3SYZ - chains A and C of the 3 polymer chains in the assembly; structure by X-ray diffraction, 1.95 A resolution.

# Chain A
Protein: DNA polymerase I, thermostable
Organism: Thermus aquaticus
Notes: EC 2.7.7.7; fragment: Klenow Fragment
UniProtKB: P19821 (DPO1_THEAQ); numbering as in UniProt (aligned over 293-832)
Sequence (540 residues; numbered 293 to 832; the number before each row is that of its first residue):
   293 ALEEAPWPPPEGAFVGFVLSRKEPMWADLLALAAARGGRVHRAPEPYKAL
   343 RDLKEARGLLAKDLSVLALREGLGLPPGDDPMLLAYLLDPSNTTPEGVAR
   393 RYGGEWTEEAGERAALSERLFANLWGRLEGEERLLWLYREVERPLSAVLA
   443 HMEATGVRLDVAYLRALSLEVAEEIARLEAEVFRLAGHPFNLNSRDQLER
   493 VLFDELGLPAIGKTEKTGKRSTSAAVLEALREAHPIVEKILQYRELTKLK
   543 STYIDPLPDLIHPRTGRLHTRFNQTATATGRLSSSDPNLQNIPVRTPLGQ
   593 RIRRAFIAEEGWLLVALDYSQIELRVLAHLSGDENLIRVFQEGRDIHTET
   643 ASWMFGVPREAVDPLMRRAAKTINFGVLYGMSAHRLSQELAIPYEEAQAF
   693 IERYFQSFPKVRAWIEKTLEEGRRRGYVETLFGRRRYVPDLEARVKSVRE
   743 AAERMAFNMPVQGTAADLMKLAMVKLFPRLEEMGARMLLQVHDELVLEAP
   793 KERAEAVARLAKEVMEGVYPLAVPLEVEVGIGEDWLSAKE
From the paper describing this entry:
  - binding site for the 16-nt DNA strand (chain C): Phe667, Tyr671, Met673

# Chain C
Molecule: 16-nt DNA strand
Sequence (16 nucleotides; row label = number of the first residue in the row):
   201 AAAXGGCGCCGTGGTC
Modified / non-standard residues: BMN ((1R)-1,4-anhydro-2-deoxy-1-(3-methoxynaphthalen-2-yl)-5-O-phosphono-D-erythro-pentitol) at position 204

# How chain A and chain C interact
Pairs across the interface (49):
  Asn483(A) - DT212(C)  hydrogen bond to the phosphate
  Asn485(A) - DG211(C)  phosphate contact
  Asn485(A) - DT212(C)  phosphate contact
  Ser486(A) - DT212(C)  hydrogen bond to the phosphate
  Ser486(A) - DG213(C)  hydrogen bond to the phosphate
  Gln489(A) - DG213(C)  hydrogen bond to the phosphate
  Ser543(A) - DC210(C)  sugar contact
  Ser543(A) - DG211(C)  phosphate contact
  Thr544(A) - DC210(C)  sugar contact
  Ala568(A) - DG208(C)  phosphate contact
  Thr569(A) - DC207(C)  phosphate contact
  Ala570(A) - DG206(C)  phosphate contact
  Ala570(A) - DC207(C)  hydrogen bond to the phosphate
  Thr571(A) - DG206(C)  sugar contact
  Arg573(A) - DG205(C)  base contact
  Arg573(A) - DG206(C)  hydrogen bond to the base
  Ser575(A) - DC207(C)  phosphate contact
  Ser575(A) - DG208(C)  hydrogen bond to the phosphate
  Ser576(A) - DG208(C)  sugar contact
  Ser577(A) - DG208(C)  phosphate contact
  Ser577(A) - DC209(C)  phosphate contact
  Asp578(A) - DC209(C)  hydrogen bond to the phosphate
  Asn580(A) - DG208(C)  hydrogen bond to the sugar
  Asn580(A) - DC209(C)  phosphate contact
  Arg587(A) - DA201(C)  hydrogen bond to the base
  Glu615(A) - DA202(C)  hydrogen bond to the base
  Arg660(A) - DA201(C)  sugar contact
  Arg660(A) - DA202(C)  phosphate contact
  Lys663(A) - DA202(C)  salt bridge to the phosphate
  Thr664(A) - DA202(C)  sugar contact
  Thr664(A) - BMN_204(C)  base contact
  Phe667(A) - DA202(C)  stacking on the base
  Phe667(A) - BMN_204(C)  base contact
  Gly668(A) - BMN_204(C)  base contact
  Tyr671(A) - BMN_204(C)  base contact
  Tyr671(A) - DG205(C)  sugar contact
  Met673(A) - BMN_204(C)  base contact
  Arg677(A) - BMN_204(C)  sugar contact
  Leu678(A) - BMN_204(C)  base contact
  Glu681(A) - BMN_204(C)  base contact
  Arg728(A) - DG206(C)  salt bridge to the phosphate
  Arg746(A) - BMN_204(C)  phosphate contact
  Arg746(A) - DG205(C)  salt bridge to the phosphate
  Met747(A) - DG205(C)  phosphate contact
  Met747(A) - DG206(C)  phosphate contact
  Asn750(A) - DG205(C)  sugar contact
  Gln754(A) - DG205(C)  base contact
  Gln754(A) - DG206(C)  hydrogen bond to the sugar
  His784(A) - DG206(C)  base contact
Interface residues without a listed pair, chain A (42 interface residues in all): Asp488, Lys540, Pro548, Asn565, Pro579, Asn583, Thr588, Ala743

# Overview
42 residues of chain A and 12 residues of chain C are in contact, with 12 hydrogen bonds, 3 salt bridges and 1
aromatic stacking contact. Polar contacts include Arg573(A)-DG206(C), Arg587(A)-DA201(C) and
Glu615(A)-DA202(C). The paper reports a binding site for the 16-nt DNA strand (chain C) at Phe667(A),
Tyr671(A) and Met673(A).
Chain A is DNA polymerase I, thermostable (Thermus aquaticus) and chain C is a 16-nt DNA strand; the
structure, Crystal structure of the large fragment of DNA polymerase I from Thermus Aquaticus in an open ...,
was determined by X-ray diffraction, deposited together with 3SV3, 3SV4, 3SZ2 and 3RTV.
